PDB entry 6ZXL | electron microscopy, 4.20 A resolution (low resolution: residue-level contacts below are approximate; hydrogen-bond / salt-bridge calls are withheld) | chains A and B of the 10 polymer chains in the assembly

[Chain A (and B)]
Name: Protective antigen
Organism: Bacillus anthracis
Notes: chain B of this document is another copy of the same molecule, construct and numbering; everything in this record applies to it too
UniProtKB: Q68GS1 (Q68GS1_BACAN); residues 0-735 here correspond to UniProt positions 1-736 (UniProt number = residue number + 1)
Amino-acid sequence (759 residues; row label = number of the first residue in the row; numbers below 1 keep their minus sign (Met-23 is residue -23)):
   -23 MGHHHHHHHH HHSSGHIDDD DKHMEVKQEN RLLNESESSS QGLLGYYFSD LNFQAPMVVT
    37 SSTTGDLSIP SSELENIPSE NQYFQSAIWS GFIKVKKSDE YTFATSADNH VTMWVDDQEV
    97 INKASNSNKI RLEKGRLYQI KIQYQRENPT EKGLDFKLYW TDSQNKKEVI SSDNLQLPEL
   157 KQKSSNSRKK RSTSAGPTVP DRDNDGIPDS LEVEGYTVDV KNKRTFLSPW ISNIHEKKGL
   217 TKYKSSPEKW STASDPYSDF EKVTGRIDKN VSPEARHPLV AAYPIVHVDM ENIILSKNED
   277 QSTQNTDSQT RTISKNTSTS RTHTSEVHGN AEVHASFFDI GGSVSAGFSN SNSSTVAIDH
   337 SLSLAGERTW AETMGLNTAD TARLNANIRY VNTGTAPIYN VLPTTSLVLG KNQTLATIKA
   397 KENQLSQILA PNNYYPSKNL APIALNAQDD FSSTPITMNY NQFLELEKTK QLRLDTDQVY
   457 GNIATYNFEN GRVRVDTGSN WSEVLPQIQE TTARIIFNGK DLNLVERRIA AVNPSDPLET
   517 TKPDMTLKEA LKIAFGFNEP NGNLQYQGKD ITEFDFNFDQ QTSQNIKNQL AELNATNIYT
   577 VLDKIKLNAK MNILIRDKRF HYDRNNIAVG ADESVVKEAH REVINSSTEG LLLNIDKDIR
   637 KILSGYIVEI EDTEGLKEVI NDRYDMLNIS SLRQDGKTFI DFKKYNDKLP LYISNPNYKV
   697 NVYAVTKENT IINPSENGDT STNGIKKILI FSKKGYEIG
Disordered / not traced: -23 to 172, 275-286, 302-322, 735
Differences from the reference sequence: initiating methionine (-23); expression tag (-22 to -1)

[Interface between chain A and chain B]
Residue-residue contacts - 31 pairs, chain A then chain B:
  Val194(A) - Pro513(B)
  Val196(A) - Thr516(B)
  Lys199(A) - Val189(B)
  Lys199(A) - Glu224(B)
  Lys199(A) - Thr516(B)
  Lys199(A) - Thr517(B)
  Lys199(A) - Lys518(B)
  Arg200(A) - Asp185(B)
  Arg200(A) - Ser186(B)
  Arg200(A) - Val189(B)
  Arg200(A) - Glu224(B)
  Val239(A) - Pro513(B)
  Thr240(A) - Leu514(B)
  Gly241(A) - Asp512(B)
  Gly241(A) - Leu514(B)
  Arg242(A) - Leu514(B)
  Asp244(A) - Gln483(B)
  Lys245(A) - Gln483(B)
  Lys245(A) - Glu486(B)
  Lys245(A) - Asp512(B)
  Arg252(A) - Asp512(B)
  Ile404(A) - Pro482(B)
  Asn415(A) - Ser325(B)
  Leu416(A) - Asp451(B)
  Asn466(A) - Trp226(B)
  Arg468(A) - Trp226(B)
  Arg468(A) - Ser475(B)
  Val469(A) - Glu479(B)
  Arg470(A) - Gly474(B)
  Arg470(A) - Ser475(B)
  Arg470(A) - Glu479(B)
Interface residues without a listed pair, chain A (24 interface residues in all): Thr201, Asn246, Tyr375, Ser402, Glu465, Gly467
Interface residues without a listed pair, chain B (26 interface residues in all): Pro223, Pro232, Ser327, Val455, Asn476, Ser478, Pro519

[Summary]
24 residues of chain A face 26 of chain B across their interface.
Chain A and chain B are both Protective antigen (Bacillus anthracis); the structure, Fully-loaded anthrax
lethal toxin in its heptameric pre-pore state and PA7LF(2+1A) arrangement, was determined by electron
microscopy, deposited together with 6ZXJ and 6ZXK.
